7R3J - chains C and D of the 4 polymer chains in the assembly; structure by X-ray diffraction, 3.06 A resolution.

[Chain C (and D)]
Molecule: Regulatory protein RhlR
Organism: Pseudomonas aeruginosa PAO1
Notes: chain D of this document is another copy of the same molecule, construct and numbering; everything in this record applies to it too
UniProtKB: P54292 (RHLR_PSEAE); residues 1-241 here = UniProt positions 1-241
Chain sequence (241 residues; each row starts with the number of its first residue):
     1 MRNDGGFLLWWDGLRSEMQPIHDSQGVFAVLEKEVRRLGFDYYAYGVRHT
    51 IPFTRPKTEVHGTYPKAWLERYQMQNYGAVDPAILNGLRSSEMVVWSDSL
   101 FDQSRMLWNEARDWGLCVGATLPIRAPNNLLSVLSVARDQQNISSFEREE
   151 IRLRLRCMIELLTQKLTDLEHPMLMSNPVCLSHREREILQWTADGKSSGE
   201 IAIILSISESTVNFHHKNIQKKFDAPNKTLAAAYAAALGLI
Curated features (UniProtKB/Swiss-Prot):
  - DNA-binding region: Ser198 to Lys217 (H-T-H motif)
Small-molecule neighbours: K5G (4-(3-bromophenoxy)-N-[(3S)-2-oxothiolan-3-yl]butanamide): Ala44, Val60, Gly62, Thr63, Tyr64, Trp68, Leu69, Tyr72, Asp81, Ala83, Ile84, Trp96, Phe101, Leu107, Trp108, Ala111, Leu116, Thr121, Ser135
Reported in the primary citation:
  - binding site for K5G: Tyr64, Trp68, Asp81, Ser135
  - mutagenesis - D41A, E147A, E150A: decreased signaling
  - mutagenesis - Q140A/Q141A: unchanged binding to 2-aminobenzoylacetyl-CoA thioesterase

[Interface between chain C and chain D]
Contacting residue pairs (82; chain C residue first):
  Phe7(C) - Phe7(D)  hydrophobic
  Leu8(C) - Glu150(D)
  Leu8(C) - Leu153(D)  hydrophobic
  Trp11(C) - Glu149(D)
  Trp11(C) - Arg152(D)
  Trp11(C) - Leu153(D)
  Arg15(C) - Glu149(D)  salt bridge
  Pro52(C) - Asp194(D)
  Phe53(C) - Gln190(D)  hydrogen bond (backbone-side chain)
  Phe53(C) - Ala193(D)  hydrophobic
  Phe53(C) - Asp194(D)  hydrogen bond (backbone-side chain)
  Phe53(C) - Ala236(D)  hydrophobic
  Phe53(C) - Ile241(D)
  Thr54(C) - Trp191(D)
  Thr54(C) - Asp194(D)  hydrogen bond
  Gly87(C) - Pro127(D)
  Leu88(C) - Pro127(D)
  Arg89(C) - Pro127(D)
  Ser90(C) - Pro127(D)
  Ser90(C) - Gln164(D)
  Ser91(C) - Pro127(D)
  Ser91(C) - Glu160(D)
  Ser91(C) - Gln164(D)  hydrogen bond (backbone-side chain)
  Ile124(C) - Arg156(D)
  Arg125(C) - Arg125(D)
  Arg125(C) - Ala126(D)
  Arg125(C) - Pro127(D)
  Arg125(C) - Asn129(D)
  Ala126(C) - Arg125(D)  hydrogen bond (backbone-side chain)
  Pro127(C) - Gly87(D)
  Pro127(C) - Leu88(D)
  Pro127(C) - Arg89(D)
  Pro127(C) - Ser90(D)
  Pro127(C) - Ser91(D)
  Pro127(C) - Arg125(D)  hydrogen bond (backbone-side chain)
  Asn128(C) - Arg125(D)
  Asn129(C) - Arg125(D)  hydrogen bond
  Asn129(C) - Asn129(D)
  Glu149(C) - Leu8(D)
  Glu149(C) - Trp11(D)  hydrogen bond
  Glu149(C) - Arg15(D)  salt bridge
  Glu150(C) - Asp4(D)
  Glu150(C) - Leu8(D)
  Leu153(C) - Leu8(D)  hydrophobic
  Leu153(C) - Trp11(D)
  Arg154(C) - Asp4(D)  hydrogen bond (side chain-backbone)
  Arg156(C) - Arg156(D)
  Arg156(C) - Cys157(D)  hydrogen bond
  Arg156(C) - Glu160(D)  salt bridge
  Glu160(C) - Ser91(D)
  Glu160(C) - Arg152(D)  salt bridge
  Glu160(C) - Arg156(D)  salt bridge
  Gln164(C) - Ser91(D)
  Gln164(C) - Glu92(D)
  Gln190(C) - Phe53(D)  hydrogen bond (side chain-backbone)
  Trp191(C) - Thr54(D)
  Thr192(C) - Thr229(D)
  Ala193(C) - Phe53(D)  hydrophobic
  Ala193(C) - Leu230(D)
  Ala193(C) - Ala233(D)  hydrophobic
  Ala193(C) - Tyr234(D)
  Asp194(C) - Phe53(D)  hydrogen bond (side chain-backbone)
  Asp194(C) - Thr54(D)  hydrogen bond (side chain-backbone)
  Asp194(C) - Leu230(D)
  Asp194(C) - Tyr234(D)  hydrogen bond
  Gly195(C) - Pro226(D)
  Gly195(C) - Asn227(D)  hydrogen bond (backbone-side chain)
  Gly195(C) - Leu230(D)
  Pro226(C) - Gly195(D)
  Asn227(C) - Gly195(D)
  Thr229(C) - Thr229(D)  hydrogen bond
  Thr229(C) - Ala232(D)
  Leu230(C) - Ala193(D)
  Leu230(C) - Asp194(D)
  Ala232(C) - Thr229(D)
  Ala232(C) - Ala233(D)
  Ala233(C) - Ala232(D)  hydrophobic
  Ala233(C) - Ala236(D)
  Tyr234(C) - Ala193(D)
  Tyr234(C) - Asp194(D)  hydrogen bond
  Ala236(C) - Ala233(D)
  Ile241(C) - Phe53(D)
Other interface residues (no listed pair), chain C (46 interface residues in all): Asp12, Glu92, Arg152, Cys157, Lys228, Ala237
Other interface residues (no listed pair), chain D (44 interface residues in all): Gly5, Pro52, Thr192, Lys228, Ala237

[In short]
The interface between chain C and chain D involves 46 residues on one side and 44 on the other; the contacts
include 17 hydrogen bonds and 5 salt bridges. Polar pairs include Arg15(C)-Glu149(D), Arg156(C)-Glu160(D) and
Glu160(C)-Arg152(D). The paper reports a binding site for K5G at Tyr64(C), Trp68(C) and Asp81(C) among others;
D41A, E147A and E150A of chain C reduce signaling.
Both chains are Regulatory protein RhlR (Pseudomonas aeruginosa PAO1). Entry 7R3J (Nativ complex of PqsE and
RhlR with the synthetic antagonist mBTL) was determined by X-ray diffraction (same publication as 8B4A).
